2V5D - chain A; structure by X-ray diffraction, 3.30 A resolution.

[Chain A]
Protein: O-glcnacase nagj
Source organism: Clostridium perfringens
Notes: EC 3.2.1.52
UniProtKB: Q0TR53 (OGA_CLOP1); numbering as in UniProt (aligned over 31-767)
Amino-acid sequence (737 residues; numbered 31 to 767; the number before each row is that of its first residue):
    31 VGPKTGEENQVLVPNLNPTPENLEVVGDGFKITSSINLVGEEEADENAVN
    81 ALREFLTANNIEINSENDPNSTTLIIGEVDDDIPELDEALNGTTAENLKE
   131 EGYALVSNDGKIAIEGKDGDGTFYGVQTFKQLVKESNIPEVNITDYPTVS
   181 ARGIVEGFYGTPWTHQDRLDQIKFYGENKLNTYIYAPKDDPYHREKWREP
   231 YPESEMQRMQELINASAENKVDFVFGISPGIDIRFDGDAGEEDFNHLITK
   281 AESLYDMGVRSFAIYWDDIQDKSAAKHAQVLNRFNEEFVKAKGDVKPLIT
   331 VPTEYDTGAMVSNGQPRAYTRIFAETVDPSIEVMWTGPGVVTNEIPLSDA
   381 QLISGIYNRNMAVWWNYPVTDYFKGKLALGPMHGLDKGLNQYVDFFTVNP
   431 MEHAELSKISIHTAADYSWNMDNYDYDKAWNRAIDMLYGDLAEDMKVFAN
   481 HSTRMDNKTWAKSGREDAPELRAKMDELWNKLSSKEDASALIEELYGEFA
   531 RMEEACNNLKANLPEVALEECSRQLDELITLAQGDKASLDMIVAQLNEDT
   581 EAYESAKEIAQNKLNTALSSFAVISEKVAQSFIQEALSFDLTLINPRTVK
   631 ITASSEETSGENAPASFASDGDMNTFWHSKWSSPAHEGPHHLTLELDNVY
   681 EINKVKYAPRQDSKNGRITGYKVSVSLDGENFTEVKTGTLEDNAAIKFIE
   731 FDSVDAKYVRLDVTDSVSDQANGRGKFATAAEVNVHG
Disordered / not traced: 31-40, 228-232
Swiss-Prot annotation at these positions:
  - active site: Asp298 (Proton donor)
  - binding site (a protein): Gly187, Lys218, Asp297, Tyr335, Trp394 to Asn396, Asp401, Asn429
  - mutagenesis: Asp297 (D297A: 99% decrease in activity for 4MU-NAG), Asp298 (D298N: 99% decrease in activity for 4MU-NAG), Tyr335 (Y335F: Strongly decreases affinity for 4MU-NAG. 99% decrease in activity for 4MU-NAG), Asn390 (N390A: No change in activity for 4MU-NAG), Asn396 (N396A: Strongly decreases affinity for 4MU-NAG. 99% decrease in activity for 4MU-NAG), Asp401 (D401A: Strongly decreases affinity for 4MU-NAG. 99% decrease in activity for 4MU-NAG), Trp490 (W490A: Strongly decreases affinity for 4MU-NAG. 97% decrease in activity for 4MU-NAG)

[Summary]
Curated annotation (UniProt) lists active-site residue Asp298, 9 protein-binding residues and 7 mutagenesis
sites.
Chain A is O-glcnacase nagj (Clostridium perfringens); the structure, Structure of a Family 84 Glycoside
Hydrolase and a Family 32 Carbohydrate-Binding Module in Tandem from ..., was determined by X-ray diffraction
together with 2W1N and 2V5C from the same study.
